PDB entry 6DBV | electron microscopy, 4.29 A resolution (low resolution: residue-level contacts below are approximate; hydrogen-bond / salt-bridge calls are withheld) | chains C and F of the 8 polymer chains in the assembly

# Chain C
Name: Recombination activating gene 1 - MBP chimera
Source organism: Escherichia coli
Notes: EC 2.3.2.27
UniProtKB: chimeric construct of P0AEX9, O13033: residues -113 to 250 from P0AEX9 (MALE_ECOLI) positions 29-392 (UniProt number = residue number + 142); residues 271-1031 from O13033 positions 271-1031 (same numbers)
Chain sequence (1159 residues; each row starts with the number of its first residue; numbers below 1 keep their minus sign (Met-127 is residue -127)):
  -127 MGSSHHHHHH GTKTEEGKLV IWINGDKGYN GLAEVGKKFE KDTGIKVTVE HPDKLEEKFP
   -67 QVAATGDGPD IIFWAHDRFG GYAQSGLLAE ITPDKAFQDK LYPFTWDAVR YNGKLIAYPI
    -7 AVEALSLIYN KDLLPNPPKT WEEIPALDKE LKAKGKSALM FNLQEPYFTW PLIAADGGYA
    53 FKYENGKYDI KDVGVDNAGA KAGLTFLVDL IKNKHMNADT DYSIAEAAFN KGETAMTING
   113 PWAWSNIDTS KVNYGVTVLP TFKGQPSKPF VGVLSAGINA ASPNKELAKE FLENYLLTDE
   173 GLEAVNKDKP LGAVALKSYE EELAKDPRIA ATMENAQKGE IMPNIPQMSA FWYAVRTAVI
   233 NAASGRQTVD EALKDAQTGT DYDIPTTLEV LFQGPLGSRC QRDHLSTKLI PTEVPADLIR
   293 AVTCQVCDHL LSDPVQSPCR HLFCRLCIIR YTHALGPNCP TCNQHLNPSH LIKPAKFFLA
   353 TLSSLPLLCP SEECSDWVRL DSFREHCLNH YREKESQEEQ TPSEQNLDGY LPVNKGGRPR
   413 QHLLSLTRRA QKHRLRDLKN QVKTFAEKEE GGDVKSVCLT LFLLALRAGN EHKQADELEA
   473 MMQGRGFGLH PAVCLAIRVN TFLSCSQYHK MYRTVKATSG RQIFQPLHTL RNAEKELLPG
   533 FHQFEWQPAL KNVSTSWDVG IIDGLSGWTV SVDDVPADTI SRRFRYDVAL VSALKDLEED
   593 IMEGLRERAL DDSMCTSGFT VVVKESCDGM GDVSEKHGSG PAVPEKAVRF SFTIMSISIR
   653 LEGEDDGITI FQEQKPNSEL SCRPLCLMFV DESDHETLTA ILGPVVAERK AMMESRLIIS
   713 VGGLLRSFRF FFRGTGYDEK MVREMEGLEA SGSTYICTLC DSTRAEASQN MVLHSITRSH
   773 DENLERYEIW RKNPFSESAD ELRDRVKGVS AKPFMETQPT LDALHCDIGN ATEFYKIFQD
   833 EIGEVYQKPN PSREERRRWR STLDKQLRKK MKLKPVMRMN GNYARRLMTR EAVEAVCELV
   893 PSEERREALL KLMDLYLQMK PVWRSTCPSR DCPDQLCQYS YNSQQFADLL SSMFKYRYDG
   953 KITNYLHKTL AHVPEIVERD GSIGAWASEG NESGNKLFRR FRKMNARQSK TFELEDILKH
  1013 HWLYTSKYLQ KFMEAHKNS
Disordered / not traced: -127 to 407, 1029-1031
Construct notes: initiating methionine (-127); expression tag (-126 to -114); linker (251-270)
Glycans and other covalent adducts: covalent link Arg675-Trp1014
Bound ions: Ca2+ site 1: Asp620, Glu984; Ca2+ site 2 near Asp620 (its only coordinating residue here); Zn2+ near Ser767 (its only coordinating residue here)

# Chain F
Molecule: Reverse strand of 12-RSS substrate DNA
Sequence (50 nucleotides; each row starts with the number of its first residue):
     1 CTGCAGGGTT TTTGTTCCAG TCTGTAGCAC TGTGTAAGAC AGGCCAGATC

# Interface between chain C and chain F
Residue-residue contacts - 29 pairs, chain C then chain F:
  Gly408(C) with DG8(F)
  Gly409(C) with DG8(F); DT9(F)
  Arg410(C) with DT9(F); DT10(F); DT11(F)
  Arg412(C) with DT10(F); DT11(F)
  Leu418(C) with DT12(F)
  Thr419(C) with DT12(F); DT13(F)
  Arg421(C) with DT13(F); DG14(F)
  Ala422(C) with DT12(F); DT13(F)
  His425(C) with DT12(F)
  Arg426(C) with DT11(F); DT12(F)
  His501(C) with DG24(F); DT25(F)
  Tyr504(C) with DG24(F)
  Arg505(C) with DG24(F); DT25(F)
  His520(C) with DT23(F)
  His629(C) with DT31(F); DG32(F)
  Gln1000(C) with DC30(F); DT31(F)
  Ser1001(C) with DC30(F)
Other interface residues (no listed pair), chain C (22 interface residues in all): Gln413, Lys508, Pro518, Gly632, Ala634
Other interface residues (no listed pair), chain F (15 interface residues in all): DT15, DC22

# Summary
22 residues of chain C face 15 of chain F across their interface. The Ca2+ site 1 is built by Asp620(C) and
Glu984(C).
Here chain C is Recombination activating gene 1 - MBP chimera (Escherichia coli) and chain F is Reverse strand
of 12-RSS substrate DNA. Entry 6DBV (Cryo-EM structure of RAG in complex with 12-RSS and 23-RSS substrate
DNAs) was determined by electron microscopy (same publication as 6DBI, 6DBJ, 6DBL, 6DBO, 6DBQ, 6DBR and 4
further entries).
